PDB entry 4JCV | X-ray diffraction, 3.34 A resolution | chains C and E of the 6 polymer chains in the assembly

== Chain C ==
Name: Recombination protein RecR
From: Deinococcus radiodurans
UniProtKB: Q9ZNA2 (RECR_DEIRA); numbering as in UniProt (aligned over 2-220)
Sequence (241 residues; numbered -20 to 220; the number before each row is that of its first residue; numbers below 1 keep their minus sign (Met-20 is residue -20)):
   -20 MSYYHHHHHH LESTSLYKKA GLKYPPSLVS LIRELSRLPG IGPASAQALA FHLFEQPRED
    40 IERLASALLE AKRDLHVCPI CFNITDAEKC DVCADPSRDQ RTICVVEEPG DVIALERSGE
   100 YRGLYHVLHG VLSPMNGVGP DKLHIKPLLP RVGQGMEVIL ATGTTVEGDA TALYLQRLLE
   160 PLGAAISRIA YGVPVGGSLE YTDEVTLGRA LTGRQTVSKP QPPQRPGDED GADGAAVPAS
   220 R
Unresolved in the structure: -20 to 8, 200-220
Construct notes: expression tag (-20 to 1); engineered mutation Ala23 (Lys in Q9ZNA2), Ala27 (Arg in Q9ZNA2)
Ion coordination: Zn2+: Cys57, Cys69, Cys72
UniProt features mapped onto this chain:
  - zinc finger: Cys57 to Cys72 (C4-type)

== Chain E ==
Name: DNA repair protein RecO
From: Deinococcus radiodurans
UniProtKB: Q9RW50 (Q9RW50_DEIRA); numbering as in UniProt (aligned over 2-244)
Sequence (265 residues; each row starts with the number of its first residue; numbers below 1 keep their minus sign (Met-20 is residue -20)):
   -20 MSYYHHHHHH LESTSLYKKA GLRSRTANRS GIVIRRRVTP AGDIIVTLLT PQGKLKAIAR
    40 GGVKGPLSSS LNLFHHVGVQ VYQGPHNDLA SVKQAVLEGA LPTLAEPERY AFAHLMAEFA
   100 DALFQEGEFS EQAFDLFAAS LRGVAHQPDP EWVALVMSYK LLGLAGVIPQ TARCARCGAP
   160 DPEHPDPLGG QLLCSKCAAL PPYPPAVLDF LRHAVRRTVR ASFEQPVPSA DRPALWRALE
   220 KFVTVQVGGV HSWRQLVPSG VPVLS
Unresolved in the structure: -20 to 2, 41-47, 106-108, 227-244
Construct notes: expression tag (-20 to 1)
Ion coordination: Zn2+: Cys153, Cys156, Cys173, Cys176
Reported in the primary citation:
  - mutagenesis - R4E: decreased binding to ssDNA
  - mutagenesis - K43E/K72E, K72E/Q73E: unchanged binding to ssDNA
  - mutagenesis - Q59E: abolished binding to dsDNA
  - mutagenesis - R4E, K43E/K72E, K72E/Q73E: decreased binding to dsDNA

== Interface between chain C and chain E ==
Contacting residue pairs (26):
  Pro18(C) with Thr18(E); Pro19(E), hydrophobic; Ala20(E)
  Gly19(C) with Ala20(E)
  Leu111(C) with Tyr89(E), hydrogen bond (backbone-side chain)
  Ser112(C) with His93(E)
  Pro113(C) with Tyr89(E); His93(E)
  Met114(C) with Ile13(E); Leu52(E), hydrophobic; His93(E), hydrogen bond (backbone-side chain); Glu97(E)
  Asn115(C) with Arg15(E)
  Thr144(C) with Asn51(E)
  Val145(C) with Asn51(E); Leu52(E)
  Glu146(C) with Leu52(E); Tyr89(E)
  Asp148(C) with Ala84(E)
  Ala149(C) with Ala84(E); Tyr89(E), hydrophobic
  Leu152(C) with Glu85(E)
  Arg156(C) with Pro86(E); Glu87(E), salt bridge
  Val184(C) with Leu76(E), hydrophobic
  Arg188(C) with Pro81(E)
Interface residues without a listed pair, chain C (19 interface residues in all): Thr143, Tyr153, Glu183
Interface residues without a listed pair, chain E (20 interface residues in all): Arg14, Phe53, Ala79, Ala96
The authors on this interface:
  - specific contacts: Arg156(C)-Glu87(E) (salt bridge)
  - interface residues, chain C: Thr144(C)

== In short ==
19 residues of chain C face 20 of chain E across their interface, with 2 hydrogen bonds and 1 salt bridge.
Polar pairs include Arg156(C)-Glu87(E), Leu111(C)-Tyr89(E) and Met114(C)-His93(E). The paper describes a salt
bridge between Arg156(C) and Glu87(E). The paper reports that R4E, K43E/K72E and K72E/Q73E of chain E reduce
binding to dsDNA; the interface residue Thr144(C).
Here chain C is Recombination protein RecR and chain E is DNA repair protein RecO, both from Deinococcus
radiodurans. Entry 4JCV (Crystal structure of the RecOR complex in an open conformation) was determined by
X-ray diffraction.
